PDB entry 1SXJ | X-ray diffraction, 2.85 A resolution | chains B and C of the 8 polymer chains in the assembly

Chain B:
Protein: Activator 1 37 kDa subunit
From: Saccharomyces cerevisiae
Reference sequence: P40339 (RFC4_YEAST); numbering as in UniProt (aligned over 1-323)
Chain sequence (323 residues; numbered 1 to 323; the number before each row is that of its first residue):
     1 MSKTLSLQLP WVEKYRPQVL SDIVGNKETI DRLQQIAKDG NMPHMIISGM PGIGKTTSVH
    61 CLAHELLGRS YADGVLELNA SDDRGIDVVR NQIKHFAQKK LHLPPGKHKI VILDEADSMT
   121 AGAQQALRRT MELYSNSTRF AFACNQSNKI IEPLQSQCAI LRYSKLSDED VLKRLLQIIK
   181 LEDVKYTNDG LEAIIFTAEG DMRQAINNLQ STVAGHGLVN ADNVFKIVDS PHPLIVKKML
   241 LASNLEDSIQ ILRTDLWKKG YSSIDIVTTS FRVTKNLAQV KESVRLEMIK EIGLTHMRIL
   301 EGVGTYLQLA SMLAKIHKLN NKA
Disordered / not traced: 1-6, 323
Construct notes: engineered mutation Q157 (Arg in P40339)
Swiss-Prot annotation at these positions:
  - binding site (ATP): V12, V24, G49 to T57, N145, R203
Bound ions: Mg2+: T56 (together with ATP-gamma-S)
Ligand contacts:
  - ATP-gamma-S (AGS; phosphothiophosphoric acid-adenylate ester), molecule 1: V12, Y15, R16, P17, D22, I23, V24, G25, M50, P51, G52, I53, G54, K55, T56, T57, E115, N145, L166, R174, M202, R203, I206
  - ATP-gamma-S (AGS), molecule 2: R128, E132, P153, S156

Chain C:
Protein: Activator 1 40 kDa subunit
From: Saccharomyces cerevisiae
Reference sequence: P38629 (RFC3_YEAST); residues 1-340 here = UniProt positions 1-340
Chain sequence (340 residues; numbered 1 to 340; the number before each row is that of its first residue):
     1 MSTSTEKRSK ENLPWVEKYR PETLDEVYGQ NEVITTVRKF VDEGKLPHLL FYGPPGTGKT
    61 STIVALAREI YGKNYSNMVL ELNASDDRGI DVVRNQIKDF ASTRQIFSKG FKLIILDEAD
   121 AMTNAAQNAL RRVIERYTKN TRFCVLANYA HKLTPALLSQ CTRFRFQPLP QEAIERRIAN
   181 VLVHEKLKLS PNAEKALIEL SNGDMRRVLN VLQSCKATLD NPDEDEISDD VIYECCGAPR
   241 PSDLKAVLKS ILEDDWGTAH YTLNKVRSAK GLALIDLIEG IVKILEDYEL QNEETRVHLL
   301 TKLADIEYSI SKGGNDQIQG SAVIGAIKAS FENETVKANV
Disordered / not traced: 1-11, 334-340
Construct notes: engineered mutation Q160 (Arg in P38629)
Swiss-Prot annotation at these positions:
  - binding site (ATP): V16 to Y19, R20, Y28, G53 to S61, N148, R206
  - modified residue: S2 (N-acetylserine)
Bound ions: Mg2+: T60 (together with ATP-gamma-S)
Ligand contacts: ATP-gamma-S (AGS; phosphothiophosphoric acid-adenylate ester): V16, E17, Y19, R20, P21, E26, V27, Y28, Q30, P54, P55, G56, T57, G58, K59, T60, S61, E118, N148, L169, M205, R206, L209

Chain B / chain C interface:
Contacting residue pairs (69; chain B residue first):
  L7(B) with K139(C)
  Q8(B) with K45(C); L46(C), hydrogen bond (side chain-backbone); P47(C); R142(C), hydrogen bond
  L9(B) with K139(C)
  P10(B) with T138(C)
  E13(B) with T138(C); K139(C), salt bridge
  E77(B) with R132(C), salt bridge
  N79(B) with R132(C)
  A80(B) with A129(C)
  S81(B) with R94(C); K98(C), hydrogen bond (backbone-side chain); R132(C); V133(C)
  D82(B) with R94(C), hydrogen bond (backbone-side chain); K98(C), salt bridge
  D83(B) with R94(C), salt bridge
  D114(B) with R132(C), salt bridge
  E115(B) with N128(C); R131(C), salt bridge; R132(C), salt bridge
  R203(B) with R131(C); A156(C); S159(C)
  Q204(B) with S159(C), hydrogen bond (backbone-side chain)
  N207(B) with S159(C), hydrogen bond (side chain-backbone); C161(C)
  S211(B) with T162(C), hydrogen bond
  V228(B) with Y52(C); R163(C), hydrogen bond (backbone-side chain)
  D229(B) with Y52(C); R165(C), salt bridge
  N244(B) with E293(C)
  L245(B) with E293(C), hydrogen bond (backbone-side chain); V297(C), hydrophobic
  E246(B) with R296(C), salt bridge
  I249(B) with L300(C), hydrophobic
  R253(B) with K283(C); E286(C), salt bridge
  K258(B) with K283(C)
  G260(B) with R165(C); P168(C)
  Y261(B) with R165(C)
  R298(B) with A304(C); D305(C), salt bridge; Y308(C)
  L300(B) with H151(C)
  E301(B) with Y308(C), hydrogen bond; K312(C), salt bridge
  V303(B) with Y308(C), hydrophobic; S311(C)
  T305(B) with E307(C), hydrogen bond
  Y306(B) with E286(C), hydrogen bond
  L307(B) with I278(C), hydrophobic; V282(C), hydrophobic; L303(C); A304(C), hydrophobic; E307(C)
  Q308(B) with A304(C), hydrogen bond (side chain-backbone); E307(C), hydrogen bond
  A310(B) with L300(C)
  S311(B) with L300(C); T301(C); A304(C)
  A314(B) with L300(C), hydrophobic
  K315(B) with T301(C)
  K318(B) with H298(C)
Also at the interface, not in a pair above, chain B (50 interface residues in all): P51, S118, A214, I227, S230, K259, I264, D265, H317, N321
Also at the interface, not in a pair above, chain C (46 interface residues in all): F40, G44, A125, E135, P155, L158, Q167

In short:
50 residues of chain B and 46 residues of chain C are in contact, with 14 hydrogen bonds and 12 salt bridges.
Polar pairs include E13(B)-K139(C), E77(B)-R132(C) and D82(B)-K98(C). Ligands of chain B: ATP-gamma-S. Chain C
binds ATP-gamma-S.
Here chain B is Activator 1 37 kDa subunit and chain C is Activator 1 40 kDa subunit, both from Saccharomyces
cerevisiae. Entry 1SXJ (Crystal Structure of the Eukaryotic Clamp Loader (Replication Factor C, RFC) Bound to
the DNA Sliding ...) was determined by X-ray diffraction.
